1W1U - chains A and B; structure by X-ray diffraction, 2.23 A resolution.

== Chain A (and B) ==
Molecule: Urocanate hydratase
From: Pseudomonas putida
Notes: EC 4.2.1.49; chain B of this document is another copy of the same molecule, construct and numbering; everything in this record applies to it too
UniProtKB: P25080 (HUTU_PSEPU); residues 2-557 here correspond to UniProt positions 1-556 (UniProt number = residue number - 1)
Chain sequence (557 residues; numbered 1 to 557; the number before each row is that of its first residue):
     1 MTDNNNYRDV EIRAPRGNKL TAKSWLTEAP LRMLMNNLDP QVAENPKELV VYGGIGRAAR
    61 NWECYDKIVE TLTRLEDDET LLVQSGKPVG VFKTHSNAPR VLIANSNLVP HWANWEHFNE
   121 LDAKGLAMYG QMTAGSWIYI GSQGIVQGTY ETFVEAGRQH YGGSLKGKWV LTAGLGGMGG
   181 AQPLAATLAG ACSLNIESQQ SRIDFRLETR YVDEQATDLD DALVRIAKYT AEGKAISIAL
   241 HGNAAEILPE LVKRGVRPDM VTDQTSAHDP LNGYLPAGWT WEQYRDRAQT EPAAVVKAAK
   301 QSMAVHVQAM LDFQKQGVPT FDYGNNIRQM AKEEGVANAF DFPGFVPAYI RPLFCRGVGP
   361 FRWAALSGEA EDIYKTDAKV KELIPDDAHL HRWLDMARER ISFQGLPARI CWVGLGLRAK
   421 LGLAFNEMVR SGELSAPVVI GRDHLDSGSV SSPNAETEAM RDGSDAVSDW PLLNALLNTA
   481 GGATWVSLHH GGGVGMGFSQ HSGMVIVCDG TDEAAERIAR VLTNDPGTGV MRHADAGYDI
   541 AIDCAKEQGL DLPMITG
Unresolved in the structure: 1-4, 556-557
Sequence notes: conflict Asn-6 (Lys5 in P25080); engineered mutation Ser-198 (Cys197 in P25080), Ala-455 (Arg454 in P25080)
Ligand contacts:
  - NAD (nicotinamide-adenine-dinucleotide): Glu-44, Tyr-52, Gly-53, Gly-54, Gln-131, Met-132, Ile-145, Gly-174, Leu-175, Gly-176, Gly-177, Met-178, Gly-179, Ile-196, Glu-197, Ser-198, Gln-199, Arg-202, Gly-242, Asn-243, Ala-244, Ala-245, Gln-264, Thr-265, Ser-266, Ala-267, His-268, Gly-273, Tyr-274, Leu-275, Trp-281, Tyr-323, Gly-324, Asn-325, Phe-345, Asp-443, Leu-445, Ala-455, Glu-456, Gly-493
  - (2E)-3-(1H-imidazol-4-yl)acrylic acid (URO): Tyr-52, Gln-131, Met-132, Thr-133, Ile-138, Tyr-139, Gly-144, Ile-145, Met-178, Arg-362, Asp-443, Gly-493

== Interface between chain A and chain B ==
Residue-residue contacts - 168 pairs, chain A then chain B:
  Cys-64(A) / Met-554(B)  hydrophobic
  Lys-67(A) / Pro-553(B)
  Lys-67(A) / Met-554(B)
  Thr-71(A) / Pro-553(B)
  Arg-74(A) / Asp-551(B)  salt bridge
  Leu-82(A) / Leu-477(B)  hydrophobic
  Leu-82(A) / Met-531(B)  hydrophobic
  Val-83(A) / Leu-473(B)
  Gln-84(A) / Val-467(B)
  Gln-84(A) / Asp-469(B)  hydrogen bond
  Gln-84(A) / Trp-470(B)
  Gln-84(A) / Leu-473(B)
  Ser-85(A) / Asp-469(B)  hydrogen bond
  Lys-87(A) / Asp-535(B)  salt bridge
  Lys-87(A) / Met-554(B)
  Pro-88(A) / Pro-553(B)
  Pro-88(A) / Met-554(B)
  Val-89(A) / Trp-470(B)  hydrophobic
  Val-89(A) / Met-531(B)
  Val-89(A) / Asp-535(B)
  Val-89(A) / Leu-552(B)
  Val-89(A) / Pro-553(B)
  Gly-90(A) / Met-531(B)
  Gly-90(A) / Asp-551(B)
  Gly-90(A) / Leu-552(B)
  Gly-90(A) / Pro-553(B)
  Val-91(A) / Asp-551(B)  hydrogen bond (backbone-backbone)
  Val-91(A) / Pro-553(B)  hydrophobic
  Phe-92(A) / Leu-477(B)  hydrophobic
  Phe-92(A) / Asn-524(B)
  Phe-92(A) / Gly-527(B)
  Phe-92(A) / Met-531(B)  hydrophobic
  Lys-93(A) / Arg-520(B)
  Lys-93(A) / Asn-524(B)  hydrogen bond
  Thr-94(A) / Leu-477(B)
  Thr-94(A) / Ala-480(B)
  Thr-94(A) / Arg-520(B)  hydrogen bond (backbone-side chain)
  His-95(A) / His-95(B)
  His-95(A) / Ala-480(B)  hydrogen bond (side chain-backbone)
  His-95(A) / Arg-520(B)
  Ala-98(A) / Ala-480(B)  hydrophobic
  Leu-102(A) / Leu-473(B)
  Leu-102(A) / Leu-476(B)  hydrophobic
  Leu-102(A) / Leu-477(B)
  Ala-104(A) / Asp-469(B)
  Ala-104(A) / Leu-473(B)  hydrophobic
  Asn-105(A) / Asp-469(B)
  Ser-106(A) / Asp-469(B)  hydrogen bond (backbone-side chain)
  Asn-107(A) / Ala-466(B)
  Asn-107(A) / Val-467(B)
  Asn-107(A) / Ser-468(B)  hydrogen bond (backbone-backbone)
  Asn-107(A) / Asp-469(B)  hydrogen bond (backbone-side chain)
  Asn-107(A) / Leu-472(B)
  Leu-108(A) / Ala-466(B)
  Leu-108(A) / Ser-468(B)  hydrogen bond (backbone-side chain)
  Leu-108(A) / Gln-500(B)  hydrogen bond (backbone-side chain)
  Val-109(A) / Ser-451(B)
  Val-109(A) / Pro-453(B)
  Val-109(A) / Ala-466(B)  hydrogen bond (backbone-backbone)
  Val-109(A) / Ser-468(B)
  Val-109(A) / Gly-497(B)
  Val-109(A) / Phe-498(B)
  Val-109(A) / Ser-499(B)
  Val-109(A) / Gln-500(B)
  Pro-110(A) / Pro-110(B)  hydrophobic
  Pro-110(A) / Ala-113(B)  hydrophobic
  Pro-110(A) / His-490(B)
  Pro-110(A) / Gly-497(B)
  Pro-110(A) / Gln-500(B)
  His-111(A) / Gln-329(B)
  His-111(A) / Gly-497(B)  hydrogen bond (backbone-backbone)
  His-111(A) / Phe-498(B)
  Trp-112(A) / Pro-453(B)  hydrophobic
  Trp-112(A) / Asn-454(B)
  Trp-112(A) / Ala-466(B)  hydrophobic
  Trp-112(A) / Phe-498(B)  hydrophobic
  Ala-113(A) / Pro-110(B)  hydrophobic
  His-117(A) / Ala-466(B)
  Leu-121(A) / Gly-463(B)
  Lys-124(A) / Asp-462(B)
  Leu-126(A) / Asp-462(B)
  Ser-451(A) / Val-109(B)
  Pro-453(A) / Val-109(B)
  Pro-453(A) / Trp-112(B)  hydrophobic
  Asp-462(A) / Lys-124(B)
  Asp-462(A) / Leu-126(B)
  Gly-463(A) / Leu-121(B)
  Ala-466(A) / Leu-108(B)
  Ala-466(A) / Val-109(B)  hydrogen bond (backbone-backbone)
  Ala-466(A) / Trp-112(B)  hydrophobic
  Ala-466(A) / His-117(B)
  Val-467(A) / Gln-84(B)
  Val-467(A) / Asn-107(B)
  Val-467(A) / Leu-121(B)  hydrophobic
  Ser-468(A) / Asn-107(B)  hydrogen bond (backbone-backbone)
  Ser-468(A) / Leu-108(B)  hydrogen bond (side chain-backbone)
  Ser-468(A) / Val-109(B)
  Asp-469(A) / Gln-84(B)  hydrogen bond
  Asp-469(A) / Ser-85(B)  hydrogen bond
  Asp-469(A) / Ala-104(B)
  Asp-469(A) / Asn-105(B)
  Asp-469(A) / Ser-106(B)  hydrogen bond (side chain-backbone)
  Asp-469(A) / Asn-107(B)  hydrogen bond (side chain-backbone)
  Trp-470(A) / Gln-84(B)
  Trp-470(A) / Val-89(B)  hydrophobic
  Leu-472(A) / Asn-107(B)
  Leu-473(A) / Val-83(B)
  Leu-473(A) / Gln-84(B)
  Leu-473(A) / Leu-102(B)
  Leu-473(A) / Ala-104(B)  hydrophobic
  Leu-476(A) / Leu-102(B)
  Leu-476(A) / Ala-475(B)
  Leu-476(A) / Leu-476(B)  hydrophobic
  Leu-476(A) / Thr-479(B)
  Leu-476(A) / Leu-488(B)  hydrophobic
  Leu-477(A) / Leu-82(B)  hydrophobic
  Leu-477(A) / Phe-92(B)  hydrophobic
  Leu-477(A) / Thr-94(B)
  Leu-477(A) / Leu-102(B)
  Thr-479(A) / Leu-476(B)
  Thr-479(A) / Thr-479(B)
  Thr-479(A) / Ala-480(B)
  Ala-480(A) / Thr-94(B)
  Ala-480(A) / His-95(B)  hydrogen bond (backbone-side chain)
  Ala-480(A) / Ala-98(B)  hydrophobic
  Ala-480(A) / Thr-479(B)
  Gly-481(A) / Thr-94(B)
  Leu-488(A) / Leu-472(B)  hydrophobic
  Leu-488(A) / Leu-476(B)  hydrophobic
  His-490(A) / Pro-110(B)
  Gly-497(A) / Val-109(B)
  Gly-497(A) / Pro-110(B)
  Gly-497(A) / His-111(B)  hydrogen bond (backbone-backbone)
  Phe-498(A) / Val-109(B)
  Phe-498(A) / His-111(B)
  Phe-498(A) / Trp-112(B)  hydrophobic
  Ser-499(A) / Val-109(B)
  Gln-500(A) / Leu-108(B)
  Gln-500(A) / Val-109(B)  hydrogen bond (side chain-backbone)
  Gln-500(A) / Pro-110(B)
  Gln-500(A) / Gln-500(B)
  Arg-520(A) / Lys-93(B)
  Arg-520(A) / Thr-94(B)
  Arg-520(A) / His-95(B)
  Asn-524(A) / Phe-92(B)
  Asn-524(A) / Lys-93(B)  hydrogen bond (side chain-backbone)
  Gly-527(A) / Phe-92(B)
  Met-531(A) / Leu-82(B)  hydrophobic
  Met-531(A) / Val-89(B)
  Met-531(A) / Gly-90(B)
  Met-531(A) / Phe-92(B)  hydrophobic
  Asp-535(A) / Lys-87(B)  salt bridge
  Asp-535(A) / Val-89(B)
  Asp-551(A) / Arg-74(B)  salt bridge
  Asp-551(A) / Gly-90(B)
  Asp-551(A) / Val-91(B)  hydrogen bond (backbone-backbone)
  Leu-552(A) / Val-89(B)
  Pro-553(A) / Lys-67(B)  hydrogen bond (backbone-side chain)
  Pro-553(A) / Thr-71(B)
  Pro-553(A) / Pro-88(B)
  Pro-553(A) / Val-89(B)
  Pro-553(A) / Gly-90(B)
  Pro-553(A) / Val-91(B)  hydrophobic
  Met-554(A) / Glu-63(B)
  Met-554(A) / Cys-64(B)  hydrophobic
  Met-554(A) / Lys-67(B)
  Met-554(A) / Lys-87(B)
  Met-554(A) / Pro-88(B)
Interface residues without a listed pair, chain A (76 interface residues in all): Glu-63, Glu-79, Leu-81, Pro-99, Ile-103, Gln-329, Ser-452, Asn-454, Ser-464, Ala-475, Thr-528, Leu-550
Interface residues without a listed pair, chain B (75 interface residues in all): Leu-81, Pro-99, Ile-103, Ser-452, Ser-464, Thr-523, Thr-528, Leu-550

== Overview ==
76 residues of chain A and 75 residues of chain B are in contact; the contacts include 26 hydrogen bonds and 4
salt bridges. Polar pairs include Arg-74(A)/Asp-551(B), Lys-87(A)/Asp-535(B) and Gln-84(A)/Asp-469(B). Chain A
binds NAD and (2E)-3-(1H-imidazol-4-yl)acrylic acid.
Chain A and chain B are both Urocanate hydratase (Pseudomonas putida); the structure, Inactive Urocanase-SA
cocrystallized with urocanate, was determined by X-ray diffraction together with 1UWK and 1UWL from the same
study.
